6VON - chains C and F of the 26 polymer chains in the assembly; structure by electron microscopy, 3.35 A resolution.

== Chain C ==
Protein: ATP synthase subunit alpha, chloroplastic
Organism: Spinacia oleracea
Notes: EC 7.1.2.2
UniProt: P06450 (ATPA_SPIOL); residue numbers follow UniProt; this construct covers 1-507
Sequence (507 residues; numbered 1 to 507; the number before each row is that of its first residue):
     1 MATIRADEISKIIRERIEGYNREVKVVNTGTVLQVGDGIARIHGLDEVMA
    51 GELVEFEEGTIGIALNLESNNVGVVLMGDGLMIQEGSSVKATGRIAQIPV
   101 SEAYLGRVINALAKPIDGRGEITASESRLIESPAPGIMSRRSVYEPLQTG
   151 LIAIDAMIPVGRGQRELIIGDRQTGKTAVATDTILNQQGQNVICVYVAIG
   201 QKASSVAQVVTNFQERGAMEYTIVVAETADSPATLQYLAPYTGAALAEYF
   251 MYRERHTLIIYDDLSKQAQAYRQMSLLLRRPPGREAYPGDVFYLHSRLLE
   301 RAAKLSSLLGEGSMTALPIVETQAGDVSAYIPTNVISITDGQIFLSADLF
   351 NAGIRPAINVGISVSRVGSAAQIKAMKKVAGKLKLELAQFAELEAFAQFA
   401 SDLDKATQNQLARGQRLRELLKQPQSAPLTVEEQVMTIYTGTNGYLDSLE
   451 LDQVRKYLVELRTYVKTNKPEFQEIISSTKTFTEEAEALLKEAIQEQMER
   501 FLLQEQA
Disordered / not traced: 1-4, 505-507
Small-molecule neighbours: ATP (adenosine-5'-triphosphate): Asp171, Arg172, Gln173, Thr174, Gly175, Lys176, Thr177, Ala178, Phe350, Arg355, Pro356, Gln423, Pro424, Gln425

== Chain F ==
Protein: ATP synthase subunit beta, chloroplastic
Organism: Spinacia oleracea
Notes: EC 7.1.2.2
UniProt: P00825 (ATPB_SPIOL); numbering as in UniProt (aligned over 1-498)
Sequence (498 residues; each row starts with the number of its first residue):
     1 MRINPTTSDPGVSTLEKKNLGRIAQIIGPVLDVAFPPGKMPNIYNALIVK
    51 GRDTAGQPMNVTCEVQQLLGNNRVRAVAMSATDGLTRGMEVIDTGAPLSV
   101 PVGGATLGRIFNVLGEPVDNLGPVDTRTTSPIHRSAPAFTQLDTKLSIFE
   151 TGIKVVDLLAPYRRGGKIGLFGGAGVGKTVLIMELINNIAKAHGGVSVFG
   201 GVGERTREGNDLYMEMKESGVINEQNIAESKVALVYGQMNEPPGARMRVG
   251 LTALTMAEYFRDVNEQDVLLFIDNIFRFVQAGSEVSALLGRMPSAVGYQP
   301 TLSTEMGSLQERITSTKEGSITSIQAVYVPADDLTDPAPATTFAHLDATT
   351 VLSRGLAAKGIYPAVDPLDSTSTMLQPRIVGEEHYEIAQRVKETLQRYKE
   401 LQDIIAILGLDELSEEDRLTVARARKIERFLSQPFFVAEVFTGSPGKYVG
   451 LAETIRGFQLILSGELDSLPEQAFYLVGNIDEATAKAMNLEMESKLKK
Disordered / not traced: 1-16, 497-498
Small-molecule neighbours:
  - ADP (adenosine-5'-diphosphate): Gly173, Ala174, Gly175, Val176, Gly177, Lys178, Thr179, Val180, Arg205, Glu208, Tyr362, Pro363, Phe435, Ala438, Phe441, Thr442
  - ATP (adenosine-5'-triphosphate): Ser372, Thr373, Gln376, Tyr385

== Chain C / chain F interface ==
Residue-residue contacts (79; chain C residue first):
  Leu33(C) - Gly70(F)
  Gln34(C) - Leu68(F)
  Gln34(C) - Leu69(F)
  Val35(C) - Ile43(F)
  Val35(C) - Gln67(F)
  Val35(C) - Leu68(F)  hydrogen bond (backbone-backbone)
  Gly36(C) - Gln67(F)
  Asp37(C) - Gln67(F)
  Asp37(C) - Arg291(F)  salt bridge
  Gly80(C) - Ile43(F)
  Leu81(C) - Asn42(F)
  Leu81(C) - Ile43(F)
  Leu81(C) - Tyr44(F)  hydrophobic
  Met82(C) - Asn42(F)
  Gln84(C) - Gly38(F)  hydrogen bond (side chain-backbone)
  Glu85(C) - Met40(F)
  Glu85(C) - Leu68(F)
  Glu85(C) - Gly70(F)  hydrogen bond (side chain-backbone)
  Glu85(C) - Asn71(F)
  Glu85(C) - Asn72(F)  hydrogen bond (side chain-backbone)
  Glu85(C) - Arg73(F)
  Ile116(C) - Phe139(F)
  Ile116(C) - Thr140(F)
  Asp117(C) - Thr140(F)
  Gly118(C) - Thr140(F)
  Arg172(C) - Phe343(F)
  Arg172(C) - Thr349(F)  hydrogen bond
  Arg172(C) - Asp369(F)  salt bridge
  Gln173(C) - Thr371(F)  hydrogen bond
  Lys202(C) - Lys167(F)
  Lys202(C) - Glu311(F)
  Lys202(C) - His345(F)
  Lys202(C) - Leu346(F)
  Lys202(C) - Asp347(F)  salt bridge
  Ala203(C) - Phe139(F)
  Ala203(C) - Leu142(F)
  Ala203(C) - Glu311(F)  hydrogen bond (backbone-side chain)
  Ala207(C) - Phe139(F)  hydrophobic
  Ala229(C) - Gly307(F)
  Ala229(C) - His345(F)
  Asp230(C) - Glu311(F)
  Ser231(C) - Thr304(F)
  Lys266(C) - Ser303(F)
  Arg272(C) - Ser294(F)
  Arg272(C) - Ala295(F)
  Gln273(C) - Pro300(F)
  Gln273(C) - Thr301(F)
  Gln273(C) - Ser303(F)
  Gln273(C) - Thr304(F)  hydrogen bond
  Leu276(C) - Met292(F)  hydrophobic
  Leu276(C) - Pro293(F)
  Leu276(C) - Ser294(F)
  Leu276(C) - Pro300(F)  hydrophobic
  Leu277(C) - Arg291(F)
  Leu277(C) - Pro300(F)  hydrophobic
  Leu277(C) - Thr301(F)
  Arg279(C) - Gly290(F)  hydrogen bond (side chain-backbone)
  Arg279(C) - Met292(F)
  Arg280(C) - Met292(F)
  Pro282(C) - Met292(F)  hydrophobic
  Glu285(C) - Ala295(F)
  Ala286(C) - Ser294(F)
  Ala286(C) - Ala295(F)
  Gln323(C) - Thr335(F)
  Gln323(C) - Ala340(F)
  Ala324(C) - Thr335(F)
  Asp348(C) - Gln396(F)
  Asn351(C) - Leu368(F)  hydrogen bond (side chain-backbone)
  Asn351(C) - Lys392(F)
  Asn351(C) - Glu393(F)
  Asn351(C) - Gln396(F)
  Ala352(C) - Glu393(F)
  Ala352(C) - Gln396(F)
  Arg355(C) - Gln389(F)  hydrogen bond
  Gln398(C) - Arg397(F)
  Gln398(C) - Ile404(F)
  Gln398(C) - Ser414(F)
  Gln398(C) - Asp417(F)  hydrogen bond
  Gln425(C) - Gln376(F)
Other interface residues (no listed pair), chain C (50 interface residues in all): Ile83, Val108, Gln201, Ser204, Val206, Gln208, Val210, Thr211, Gln269, Gly353, Phe399
Other interface residues (no listed pair), chain F (58 interface residues in all): Gln66, Ala136, Thr144, Ser308, Ala344, Ser372, Tyr385, Lys399, Glu400, Leu401, Glu412

== In short ==
50 residues of chain C and 58 residues of chain F are in contact, with 12 hydrogen bonds and 3 salt bridges.
Polar pairs include Asp37(C)-Arg291(F), Arg172(C)-Asp369(F) and Lys202(C)-Asp347(F). ATP is bound between
chain C and chain F. Bound to chain F: ADP.
Chain C is ATP synthase subunit alpha, chloroplastic and chain F is ATP synthase subunit beta, chloroplastic,
both from Spinacia oleracea; the structure, Chloroplast ATP synthase (R1, CF1FO), was determined by electron
microscopy (same publication as 6VM1, 6VM4, 6VMB, 6VMD, 6VMG, 6VOF and 8 further entries).
